Entry 5UEH (X-ray diffraction, 2.00 A resolution); this record covers chain A.

# Chain A
Molecule: Glutathione S-transferase omega-1
Organism: Homo sapiens
Notes: EC 2.5.1.18, 1.8.5.1, 1.20.4.2
Reference sequence: P78417 (GSTO1_HUMAN); residue numbers follow UniProt; this construct covers 1-241
Chain sequence (242 residues; each row starts with the number of its first residue; numbering starts at 0):
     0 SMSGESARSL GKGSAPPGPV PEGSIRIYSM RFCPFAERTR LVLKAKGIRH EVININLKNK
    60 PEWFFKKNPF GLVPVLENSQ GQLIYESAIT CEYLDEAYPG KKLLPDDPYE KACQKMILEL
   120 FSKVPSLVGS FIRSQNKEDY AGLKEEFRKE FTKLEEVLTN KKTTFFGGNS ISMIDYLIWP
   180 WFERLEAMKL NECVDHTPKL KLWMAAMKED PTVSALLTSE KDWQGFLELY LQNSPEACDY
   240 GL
Disordered / not traced: 0-2
Differences from the reference sequence: expression tag (0)
Covalent attachments: compound 85P linked to Y229
Small-molecule neighbours: 85P (2-(4-chlorophenyl)-6-[(fluorosulfonyl)oxy]quinoline-4-carboxylic acid): M29, F31, C32, P33, L56, V127, F130, I131, R183, A186, M187, W222, F225, L226
UniProt features mapped onto this chain:
  - active site: C32 (Nucleophile)
  - binding site (glutathione): K59, V72, E85, S86
  - modified residue: S2 (N-acetylserine), K57 (N6-acetyllysine), S129 (Phosphoserine), K143 (N6-acetyllysine), K148 (N6-acetyllysine), K152 (N6-acetyllysine)
  - natural variant: A140 (A140D: In allele GSTO1*C), E155 (deletion: In allele GSTO1*B)
  - mutagenesis: C32 (C32A: Loss of activity)
What the authors report for this chain:
  - binding site for 85P: R183, W222, L226, Y229
  - contacts within the chain: K57-Y229
  - conformationally variable residues (side-chain flip): W222
  - catalytic residues: C32 (citing earlier work)

# In short
Covalently linked compound 85P: at Y229. UniProt lists active-site residue C32, 4 glutathione-binding residues
and one mutagenesis site. From the paper: the catalytic residue C32; a binding site for 85P at R183, W222 and
L226 among others.
Chain A is Glutathione S-transferase omega-1 (Homo sapiens); the structure, Structure of GSTO1 covalently
conjugated to quinolinic acid fluorosulfate, was determined by X-ray diffraction.
